7VLD - chains E and H of the 8 polymer chains in the assembly; structure by X-ray diffraction, 2.10 A resolution.

# Chain E
Protein: Extracellular A1 globin
Source organism: Lamellibrachia satsuma
Reference sequence: S0BBU7 (S0BBU7_LAMSA); residues 1-146 here correspond to UniProt positions 20-165 (UniProt number = residue number + 19)
Sequence (146 residues; numbered 1 to 146; the number before each row is that of its first residue):
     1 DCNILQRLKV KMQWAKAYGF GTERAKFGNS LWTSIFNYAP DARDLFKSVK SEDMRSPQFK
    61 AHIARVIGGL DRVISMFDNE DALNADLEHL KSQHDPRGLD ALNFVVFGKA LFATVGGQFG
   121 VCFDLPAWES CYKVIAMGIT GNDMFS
Disulfides: Cys2-Cys131

# Chain H
Protein: Extracellular B1 globin
Source organism: Lamellibrachia satsuma
Reference sequence: S0BAP9 (S0BAP9_LAMSA); residues 1-149 here correspond to UniProt positions 20-168 (UniProt number = residue number + 19)
Sequence (149 residues; each row starts with the number of its first residue):
     1 SEFCSEADAT IVIKQWNQIY NAGIGAKSRW TMGNEIFSSL FKLKPESEVL FNNVNVANMS
    61 SGAFHAHTVR VLSGLDMGIN YLNDAGTLTS LTAHLAAQHV ARTGLKAVYF DAMGKVLMTV
   121 LPSLIDNFNP DAWRNCLLPL KNAIAKGLP
Not modelled in the structure: 1
Disulfides: Cys4-Cys136
Covalent attachments: glycan linked to Asn58

# Chain E / chain H interface
Contacting residue pairs - 45 pairs, chain E then chain H:
  Trp14(E) with Ala22(H)
  Ala15(E) with Ala22(H), hydrophobic; Gly23(H)
  Tyr18(E) with Ala22(H), hydrophobic
  Phe20(E) with Asn17(H); Asn21(H)
  Gly21(E) with Asn80(H)
  Arg24(E) with Asn17(H), hydrogen bond; Asn21(H); Asp76(H), salt bridge; Asn80(H)
  Ala25(E) with Tyr81(H)
  Pro57(E) with Gly86(H); Thr87(H); Ser90(H)
  Gln58(E) with Ser90(H)
  Lys60(E) with Asp84(H), salt bridge; Thr87(H)
  Ala61(E) with Thr87(H); Ser90(H); Leu91(H)
  Ala64(E) with Met77(H); Tyr81(H)
  Arg65(E) with Met77(H); Leu91(H); His94(H)
  Gly68(E) with Ser73(H), hydrogen bond (backbone-side chain)
  Asp71(E) with Ala22(H); Arg29(H), salt bridge
  Arg72(E) with Arg29(H); Val69(H); Arg70(H)
  Ser75(E) with Ala26(H); Arg29(H), hydrogen bond
  Met76(E) with Ala26(H), hydrophobic; Val69(H), hydrophobic
  Asn79(E) with Trp30(H)
  Asp81(E) with Gly62(H)
  Ala82(E) with Gly62(H); Ala66(H)
  Ala85(E) with Gly62(H); Ala63(H), hydrophobic
  Asp86(E) with Ala66(H); Arg70(H), salt bridge
  His89(E) with Arg70(H)
Other interface residues (no listed pair), chain E (26 interface residues in all): Asp78, Gln93
Other interface residues (no listed pair), chain H (27 interface residues in all): Tyr20, Ile24, His65, Gln98

# Summary
26 residues of chain E face 27 of chain H across their interface, with 3 hydrogen bonds and 4 salt bridges.
Polar pairs include Arg24(E)-Asp76(H), Lys60(E)-Asp84(H) and Asp71(E)-Arg29(H).
Here chain E is Extracellular A1 globin and chain H is Extracellular B1 globin, both from Lamellibrachia
satsuma. Entry 7VLD (Oxy-deoxy intermediate of V2 hemoglobin at 69% oxygen saturation) was determined by X-ray
diffraction together with 7VLC, 7VLE and 7VLF from the same study.
